3UQ4 - chains C and D of the 5 polymer chains in the assembly; structure by X-ray diffraction, 3.50 A resolution.

[Chain C (and D)]
Molecule: Gamma-aminobutyric-acid receptor subunit beta-1
Source organism: Erwinia chrysanthemi
Notes: chain D of this document is another copy of the same molecule, construct and numbering; everything in this record applies to it too
Reference sequence: E0SJQ4 (E0SJQ4_DICD3); residues 1-322 here correspond to UniProt positions 22-343 (UniProt number = residue number + 21)
Chain sequence (324 residues; each row starts with the number of its first residue; numbers below 1 keep their minus sign (Gly-1 is residue -1)):
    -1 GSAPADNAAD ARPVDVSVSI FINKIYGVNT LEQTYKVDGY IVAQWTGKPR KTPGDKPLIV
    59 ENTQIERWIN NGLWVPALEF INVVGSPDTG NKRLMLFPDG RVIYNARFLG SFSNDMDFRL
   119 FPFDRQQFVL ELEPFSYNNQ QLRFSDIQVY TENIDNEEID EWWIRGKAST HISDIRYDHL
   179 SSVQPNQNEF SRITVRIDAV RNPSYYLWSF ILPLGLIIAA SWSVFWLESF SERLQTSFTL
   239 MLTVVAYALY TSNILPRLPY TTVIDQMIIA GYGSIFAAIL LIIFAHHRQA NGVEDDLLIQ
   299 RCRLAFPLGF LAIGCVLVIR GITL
Not modelled in the structure: -1 to 10, 318-322
Differences from the reference sequence: expression tag (-1 to 0); engineered mutation Leu247 (Phe268 in E0SJQ4)
Bound ions: Na+: Asn251 (shared with 1 residue of chain B; Asn251(D) of chain D)

[Interface between chain C and chain D]
Pairs across the interface - 95 pairs, chain C then chain D:
  Phe19(C) with His177(D)
  Lys22(C) with Glu30(D); Val82(D); Ser111(D)
  Tyr24(C) with Glu30(D); Val82(D)
  Asp36(C) with Val81(D)
  Tyr38(C) with Glu77(D), hydrogen bond; Phe133(D), hydrophobic
  Gln42(C) with Ser179(D); Ser180(D), hydrogen bond
  Ile57(C) with Ser134(D); Tyr135(D)
  Glu59(C) with Val73(D); Pro74(D); Ala75(D), hydrogen bond (side chain-backbone); Ser134(D), hydrogen bond; Tyr135(D)
  Asn60(C) with Ala75(D)
  Thr61(C) with Glu64(D), hydrogen bond
  Gln62(C) with Ile67(D); Asn68(D), hydrogen bond
  Arg65(C) with Asn68(D), hydrogen bond (side chain-backbone)
  Asp86(C) with Gly83(D); Ser84(D), hydrogen bond
  Thr87(C) with Ser84(D)
  Gly88(C) with Ser84(D)
  Asn89(C) with Ala75(D); Glu77(D); Phe133(D)
  Lys90(C) with Phe133(D)
  Arg91(C) with Phe133(D), hydrogen bond (side chain-backbone); Ser134(D)
  Phe95(C) with Ser180(D)
  Arg99(C) with Ser180(D), hydrogen bond
  Asn103(C) with Phe133(D)
  Arg105(C) with Glu77(D), salt bridge; Phe78(D); Ile79(D), hydrogen bond (side chain-backbone); Val81(D), hydrogen bond (side chain-backbone)
  Leu107(C) with Val82(D); Gly83(D)
  Gln146(C) with His177(D)
  Tyr148(C) with Tyr175(D)
  Glu156(C) with Tyr258(D)
  Ile157(C) with Gln31(D); Met114(D); Asp115(D); Tyr258(D)
  Asp158(C) with Gln31(D)
  Glu159(C) with Leu29(D); Pro257(D)
  Tyr203(C) with Leu256(D); Pro257(D); Tyr258(D); Asp263(D)
  Trp206(C) with Ile267(D)
  Ser207(C) with Asp263(D)
  Leu210(C) with Ile267(D), hydrophobic
  Pro211(C) with Tyr270(D), hydrophobic
  Leu214(C) with Tyr270(D); Phe274(D)
  Ile215(C) with Met239(D), hydrophobic; Val243(D), hydrophobic
  Ala217(C) with Phe274(D), hydrophobic
  Ala218(C) with Phe236(D); Phe274(D)
  Ser221(C) with Leu232(D); Phe236(D); Ile277(D); Ile281(D)
  Trp224(C) with Phe228(D); Ile281(D), hydrophobic
  Leu225(C) with Leu232(D), hydrophobic; Gln233(D)
  Glu226(C) with His284(D), salt bridge
  Glu230(C) with Ser229(D), hydrogen bond; Gln233(D)
  Thr234(C) with Gln233(D); Phe236(D)
  Leu238(C) with Phe236(D), hydrophobic
  Leu240(C) with Leu240(D), hydrophobic
  Thr241(C) with Leu240(D)
  Ala244(C) with Leu240(D), hydrophobic; Val243(D)
  Tyr245(C) with Val243(D)
  Leu247(C) with Leu247(D), hydrophobic
  Tyr248(C) with Ala246(D); Leu247(D), hydrophobic
  Asn251(C) with Ser250(D), hydrogen bond; Asn251(D), hydrogen bond; Arg255(D), hydrogen bond (backbone-side chain)
  Ile252(C) with Ser250(D); Arg255(D)
  Arg301(C) with His285(D), hydrogen bond
Also at the interface, not in a pair above, chain C (60 interface residues in all): Gly25, Ile101, Ala104, Asn200, Ser202, Thr237
Also at the interface, not in a pair above, chain D (52 interface residues in all): Thr259, Gly271

[In short]
60 residues of chain C face 52 of chain D across their interface; the contacts include 17 hydrogen bonds and 2
salt bridges. Polar pairs include Arg105(C)-Glu77(D), Glu226(C)-His284(D) and Tyr38(C)-Glu77(D).
Chain C and chain D are both Gamma-aminobutyric-acid receptor subunit beta-1 (Erwinia chrysanthemi); the
structure, X-ray structure of a pentameric ligand gated ion channel from Erwinia chrysanthemi (ELIC) mutant
F247L (F16L), was determined by X-ray diffraction (same publication as 3UQ5 and 3UQ7).
